PDB entry 6V25 | X-ray diffraction, 1.78 A resolution | chains A and D of the 4 polymer chains in the assembly

# Chain A
Protein: L-asparaginase 2
Organism: Escherichia coli (strain K12)
Notes: EC 3.5.1.1
UniProtKB: P00805 (ASPG2_ECOLI); residues 1-326 here correspond to UniProt positions 23-348 (UniProt number = residue number + 22)
Sequence (333 residues; numbered -6 to 326; the number before each row is that of its first residue; numbers below 1 keep their minus sign (Met-6 is residue -6)):
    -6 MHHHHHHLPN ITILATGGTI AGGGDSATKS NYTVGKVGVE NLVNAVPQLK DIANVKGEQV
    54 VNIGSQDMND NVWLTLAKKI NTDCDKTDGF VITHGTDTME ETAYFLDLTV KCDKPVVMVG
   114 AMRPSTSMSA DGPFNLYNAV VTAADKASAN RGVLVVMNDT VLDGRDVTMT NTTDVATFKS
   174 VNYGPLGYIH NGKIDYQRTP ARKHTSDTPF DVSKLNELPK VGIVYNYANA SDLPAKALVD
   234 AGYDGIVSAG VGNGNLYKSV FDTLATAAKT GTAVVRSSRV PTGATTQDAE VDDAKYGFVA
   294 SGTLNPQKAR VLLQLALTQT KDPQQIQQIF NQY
Unresolved in the structure: -6 to 0
Disulfides: Cys77-Cys105
Construct notes: expression tag (-6 to 0); engineered mutation Met162 (Lys184 in P00805)
Residues lining bound ligands: aspartic acid (ASP): Gly11, Thr12, Tyr25, Val27, Ile56, Gly57, Ser58, Gln59, Gly88, Thr89, Asp90, Ala114, Met115
UniProt features mapped onto this chain:
  - active site: Thr12 (O-isoaspartyl threonine intermediate)
  - binding site (substrate): Ser58, Gln59, Thr89, Asp90

# Chain D
Protein: L-asparaginase 2
Organism: Escherichia coli (strain K12)
Notes: EC 3.5.1.1
UniProtKB: P00805 (ASPG2_ECOLI); residues 1-326 here correspond to UniProt positions 23-348 (UniProt number = residue number + 22)
Sequence (333 residues; numbered -6 to 326; the number before each row is that of its first residue; numbers below 1 keep their minus sign (Met-6 is residue -6)):
    -6 MHHHHHHLPN ITILATGGXI AGGGDSATKS NYTVGKVGVE NLVNAVPQLK DIANVKGEQV
    54 VNIGSQDMND NVWLTLAKKI NTDCDKTDGF VITHGTDTME ETAYFLDLTV KCDKPVVMVG
   114 AMRPSTSMSA DGPFNLYNAV VTAADKASAN RGVLVVMNDT VLDGRDVTMT NTTDVATFKS
   174 VNYGPLGYIH NGKIDYQRTP ARKHTSDTPF DVSKLNELPK VGIVYNYANA SDLPAKALVD
   234 AGYDGIVSAG VGNGNLYKSV FDTLATAAKT GTAVVRSSRV PTGATTQDAE VDDAKYGFVA
   294 SGTLNPQKAR VLLQLALTQT KDPQQIQQIF NQY
Unresolved in the structure: -6
Disulfides: Cys77-Cys105
Modified residues: AEI (threonine-aspartic ester) at position 12
Construct notes: expression tag (-6 to 0); modified residue (12); engineered mutation Met162 (Lys184 in P00805)
UniProt features mapped onto this chain:
  - binding site (substrate): Ser58, Gln59, Thr89, Asp90

# Interface between chain A and chain D
Contacting residue pairs (37; chain A residue first):
  Ala20(A) - Gln41(D)
  Thr21(A) - Gln41(D)
  Thr21(A) - Tyr130(D)
  Lys22(A) - Asn184(D)
  Ser23(A) - His183(D)
  Ser23(A) - Asn184(D)  hydrogen bond (backbone-side chain)
  Gln41(A) - Met121(D)
  Arg116(A) - Phe127(D)
  Arg116(A) - Asn151(D)
  Arg116(A) - Asp152(D)  salt bridge
  Met121(A) - Gln41(D)
  Met121(A) - Phe127(D)  hydrophobic
  Met121(A) - Tyr130(D)  hydrophobic
  Ser122(A) - Ala123(D)  hydrogen bond (side chain-backbone)
  Ser122(A) - Asp124(D)  hydrogen bond (side chain-backbone)
  Ser122(A) - Pro126(D)
  Ser122(A) - Phe127(D)  hydrogen bond (side chain-backbone)
  Ala123(A) - Ser122(D)  hydrogen bond (backbone-side chain)
  Asp124(A) - Ser122(D)  hydrogen bond (backbone-side chain)
  Pro126(A) - Met121(D)
  Pro126(A) - Ser122(D)
  Phe127(A) - Arg116(D)
  Phe127(A) - Met121(D)
  Phe127(A) - Ser122(D)  hydrogen bond (backbone-side chain)
  Tyr130(A) - Thr21(D)
  Tyr130(A) - Met121(D)  hydrophobic
  Asn151(A) - Arg116(D)
  Asn151(A) - Asp167(D)  hydrogen bond
  Asn151(A) - Val168(D)
  Asp152(A) - Arg116(D)  salt bridge
  Asp167(A) - Asn151(D)  hydrogen bond
  Val168(A) - Asn151(D)
  Val168(A) - Val168(D)  hydrophobic
  Ala169(A) - Ala169(D)  hydrophobic
  His183(A) - Ser23(D)
  Asn184(A) - Lys22(D)
  Asn184(A) - Ser23(D)  hydrogen bond (side chain-backbone)
Other interface residues (no listed pair), chain A (23 interface residues in all): Asn24, Val39, Gly125
Other interface residues (no listed pair), chain D (24 interface residues in all): Ala20, Asn24, Val39, Asp44, Gly125

# In short
23 residues of chain A and 24 residues of chain D are in contact, with 10 hydrogen bonds and 2 salt bridges.
Among the polar pairs are Arg116(A)-Asp152(D), Asp152(A)-Arg116(D) and Ser23(A)-Asn184(D). Ligands of chain A:
aspartic acid.
Chain A is L-asparaginase 2 and chain D is L-asparaginase 2, both from Escherichia coli (strain K12); the
structure, Complex of mutant (K162M) of E. coli L-asparaginase II with L-Asp, was determined by X-ray
diffraction, deposited together with 6V24.
